Entry 4ARB (X-ray diffraction, 2.25 A resolution); this record covers chains A and B.

# Chain A (and B)
Molecule: Acetylcholinesterase
Source organism: Mus musculus
Notes: EC 3.1.1.7; fragment: catalytic domain, residues 32-574; chain B of this document is another copy of the same molecule, construct and numbering; everything in this record applies to it too
Reference sequence: P21836 (ACES_MOUSE); residues 1-543 here correspond to UniProt positions 32-574 (UniProt number = residue number + 31)
Chain sequence (548 residues; numbered 1 to 548; the number before each row is that of its first residue):
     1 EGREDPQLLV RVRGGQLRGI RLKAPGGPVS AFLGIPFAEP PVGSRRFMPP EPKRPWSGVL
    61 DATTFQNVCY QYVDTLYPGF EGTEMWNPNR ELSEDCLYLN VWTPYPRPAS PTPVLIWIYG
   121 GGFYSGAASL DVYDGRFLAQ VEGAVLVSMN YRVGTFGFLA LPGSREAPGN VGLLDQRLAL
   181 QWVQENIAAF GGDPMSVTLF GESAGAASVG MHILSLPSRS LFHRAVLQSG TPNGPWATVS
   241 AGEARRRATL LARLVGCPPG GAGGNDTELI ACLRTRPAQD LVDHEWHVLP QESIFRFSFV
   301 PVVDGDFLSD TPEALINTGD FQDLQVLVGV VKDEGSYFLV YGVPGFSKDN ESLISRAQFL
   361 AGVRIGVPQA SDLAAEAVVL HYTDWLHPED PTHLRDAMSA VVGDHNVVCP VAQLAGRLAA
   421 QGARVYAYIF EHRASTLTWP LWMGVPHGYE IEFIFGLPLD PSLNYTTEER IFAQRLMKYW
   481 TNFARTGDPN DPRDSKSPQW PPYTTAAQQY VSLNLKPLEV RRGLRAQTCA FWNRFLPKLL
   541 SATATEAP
Disordered / not traced: 258-264, 543-548 (chain B: 1-3, 258-264, 544-548)
Differences from the reference sequence: expression tag (544-548)
Cystine bridges: Cys-69/Cys-96, Cys-257/Cys-272, Cys-409/Cys-529
Covalently attached groups: N-acetylglucosamine (NAG) linked to Asn-350, Asn-464
Residues lining bound ligands: C57 (4-(dimethylamino)-N-{[(2S)-1-ethylpyrrolidin-2-yl]methyl}-2-methoxy-5-nitrobenzamide): Tyr-72, Asp-74, Trp-86, Tyr-124, Trp-286, Ser-293, Ile-294, Phe-295, Arg-296, Phe-297, Tyr-337, Phe-338, Tyr-341
Curated features (UniProtKB/Swiss-Prot):
  - active site: Ser-203 (Acyl-ester intermediate), Glu-334 (Charge relay system), His-447 (Charge relay system)
  - glycosylation (N-linked (GlcNAc...) asparagine): Asn-265, Asn-350, Asn-464

# Chain A / chain B interface
Pairs across the interface (36):
  Leu-373(A) with Phe-535(B), hydrophobic; Lys-538(B); Leu-539(B), hydrophobic
  Glu-376(A) with Lys-538(B), salt bridge
  Ala-377(A) with Phe-535(B), hydrophobic
  Leu-380(A) with Ala-530(B); Arg-534(B); Phe-535(B)
  His-381(A) with Gln-527(B)
  Thr-383(A) with Gln-527(B), hydrogen bond (backbone-side chain)
  Asp-384(A) with Gln-527(B)
  Trp-385(A) with Gln-508(B), hydrogen bond (backbone-side chain); Gln-527(B), hydrogen bond (backbone-side chain); Ala-530(B); Arg-534(B)
  Leu-386(A) with Ala-506(B); Gln-508(B); Arg-522(B); Gly-523(B)
  His-387(A) with Arg-522(B)
  Gln-508(A) with Trp-385(B), hydrogen bond (side chain-backbone); Leu-386(B)
  Arg-522(A) with Leu-386(B); His-387(B)
  Gly-523(A) with Leu-386(B)
  Ala-526(A) with Trp-385(B)
  Gln-527(A) with His-381(B), hydrogen bond (side chain-backbone); Thr-383(B), hydrogen bond (side chain-backbone); Trp-385(B), hydrogen bond (side chain-backbone)
  Ala-530(A) with Trp-385(B)
  Arg-534(A) with Trp-385(B)
  Phe-535(A) with Ala-377(B), hydrophobic; Leu-380(B), hydrophobic; Phe-535(B), hydrophobic
  Lys-538(A) with Glu-376(B)
  Leu-539(A) with Leu-373(B), hydrophobic
Other interface residues (no listed pair), chain A (21 interface residues in all): Ala-542
Other interface residues (no listed pair), chain B (22 interface residues in all): Asp-384, Ala-507, Ala-526

# Overview
21 residues of chain A face 22 of chain B across their interface, with 7 hydrogen bonds and 1 salt bridge.
Polar contacts include Glu-376(A)/Lys-538(B), Thr-383(A)/Gln-527(B) and Trp-385(A)/Gln-508(B). Ligands of
chain A: compound C57. Covalently linked N-acetylglucosamine: at Asn-350(A) and Asn-464(A).
Both chains are Acetylcholinesterase (Mus musculus). Entry 4ARB (Mus musculus Acetylcholinesterase in complex
with (S)-C5685 at 2.25 A resolution) was determined by X-ray diffraction (same publication as 4ARA).
